PDB entry 1HB5 | electron microscopy, 12.00 A resolution (very low resolution: no residue pairs are listed; an interface is given only as per-side residue counts) | chains A and B of the 9 polymer chains in the assembly

== Chain A (and B) ==
Name: Bacteriophage PRD1 P3-shell
Organism: Bacteriophage PRD1
Notes: chain B of this document is another copy of the same molecule, construct and numbering; everything in this record applies to it too
UniProtKB: P22535 (COA3_BPPRD); residues 2-395 here correspond to UniProt positions 1-394 (UniProt number = residue number - 1)
Amino-acid sequence (394 residues; each row starts with the number of its first residue):
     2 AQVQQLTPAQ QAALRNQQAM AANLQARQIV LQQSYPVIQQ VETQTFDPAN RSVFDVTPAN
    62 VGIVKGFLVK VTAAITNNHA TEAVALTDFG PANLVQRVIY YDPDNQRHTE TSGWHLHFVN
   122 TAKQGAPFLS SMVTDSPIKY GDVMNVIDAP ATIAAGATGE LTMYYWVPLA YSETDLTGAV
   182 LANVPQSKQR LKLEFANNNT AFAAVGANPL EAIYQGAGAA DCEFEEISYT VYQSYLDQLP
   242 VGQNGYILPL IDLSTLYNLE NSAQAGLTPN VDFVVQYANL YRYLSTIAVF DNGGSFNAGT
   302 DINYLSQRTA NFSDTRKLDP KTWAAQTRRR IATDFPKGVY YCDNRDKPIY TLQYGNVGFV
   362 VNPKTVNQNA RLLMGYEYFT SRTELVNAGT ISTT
Unresolved in the structure: 2-14, 385-395 (chain B: 2-10, 385-395)

== Chain A / chain B interface ==
At this resolution (12 A) residue pairs are not listed: 49 residues of chain A and 37 of chain B lie at the interface.

== Overview ==
The interface between chain A and chain B involves 49 residues on one side and 37 on the other.
Chain A and chain B are both Bacteriophage PRD1 P3-shell (Bacteriophage PRD1); the structure, quasi-atomic
resolution model of bacteriophage PRD1 P3-shell, obtained by combined cryo-EM and X-ray crystallography, was
determined by electron microscopy, deposited together with 1HB7 and 1HB9.
